Entry 8AGE (electron microscopy, 2.80 A resolution); this record covers chains C and E of the 9 polymer chains in the assembly.

== Chain C ==
Protein: Dolichyl-diphosphooligosaccharide--protein glycosyltransferase subunit OST5
From: Saccharomyces cerevisiae
Reference sequence: Q92316 (OST5_YEAST); numbering as in UniProt (aligned over 1-86)
Sequence (86 residues; each row starts with the number of its first residue):
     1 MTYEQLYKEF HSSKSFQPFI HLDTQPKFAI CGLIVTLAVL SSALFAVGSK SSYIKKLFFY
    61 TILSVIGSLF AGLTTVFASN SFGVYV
Not modelled in the structure: 1
Small-molecule neighbours:
  - palmitoyl-linoleoyl phosphatidylcholine (CPL; 1-palmitoyl-2-linoleoyl-sn-glycero-3-phosphocholine), molecule 1: Leu22, Pro26, Ala29, Ile30, Leu33, Thr36, Ala71, Thr74, Thr75, Ala78, Asn80, Ser81, Phe82, Gly83, Tyr85
  - palmitoyl-linoleoyl phosphatidylcholine (CPL), molecule 2: Thr75, Ala78, Ser79, Phe82, Val84

== Chain E ==
Protein: Dolichyl-diphosphooligosaccharide--protein glycosyltransferase subunit 1
From: Saccharomyces cerevisiae
Reference sequence: A0A6A5PXA1 (A0A6A5PXA1_YEASX); residues 1-476 here = UniProt positions 1-476
Sequence (476 residues; row label = number of the first residue in the row):
     1 MRQVWFSWIV GLFLCFFNVS SAAQYEPPAT WENVDYKRTI DVSNAYISET IEITIKNIAS
    61 EPATEYFTAF ESGIFSKVSF FSAYFTNEAT FLNSQLLANS TTAPGDDGES EIRYGIIQFP
   121 NAISPQEEVS LVIKSFYNTV GIPYPEHVGM SEEQHLLWET NRLPLSAYDT KKASFTLIGS
   181 SSFEEYHPPN DESLLGKANG NSFEFGPWED IPRFSSNETL AIVYSHNAPL NQVVNLRRDI
   241 WLSHWASTIQ FEEYYELTNK AAKLSKGFSR LELMKQIQTQ NMRQTHFVTV LDMLLPEGAT
   301 DHYFTDLVGL VSTSHAERDH FFIRPRFPIF GGWNYNFTVG WTNKLSDFLH VSSGSDEKFV
   361 ASIPILNGPP DTVYDNVELS VFLPEGAEIF DIDSPVPFTN VSIETQKSYF DLNKGHVKLT
   421 FSYRNLISQV ANGQVLIKYD YPKSSFFKKP LSIACYIFTA LMGVFVLKTL NMNVTN
Not modelled in the structure: 1-24, 99-110, 475-476
Covalent attachments: N-acetylglucosamine (NAG) linked to Asn336, Asn400
Small-molecule neighbours: palmitoyl-linoleoyl phosphatidylcholine (CPL; 1-palmitoyl-2-linoleoyl-sn-glycero-3-phosphocholine): Trp241, Gln250, Glu252, Tyr409, Phe410, Ile453, Tyr456

== How chain C and chain E interact ==
Contacting residue pairs (63; chain C residue first):
  Thr2(C) with Asp393(E)
  Tyr3(C) with Asp393(E); Pro395(E); Gln434(E); Leu436(E), hydrophobic
  Leu6(C) with Asp393(E); Leu436(E), hydrophobic
  Tyr7(C) with Leu436(E)
  Glu9(C) with Lys438(E), salt bridge
  Phe10(C) with Phe348(E); His350(E), hydrogen bond (backbone-side chain); Val360(E); Ser362(E)
  Ser13(C) with His350(E), hydrogen bond (backbone-side chain); Val351(E)
  Lys14(C) with His350(E); Val351(E), hydrogen bond (backbone-backbone)
  Ser15(C) with Ser346(E); His350(E); Val351(E)
  Phe16(C) with His244(E); Ser247(E); Leu345(E), hydrophobic; Ser346(E), hydrogen bond (backbone-side chain); Leu349(E), hydrogen bond (backbone-backbone)
  Pro18(C) with Ser247(E)
  Phe19(C) with Phe446(E), hydrophobic
  Gln25(C) with Trp245(E), hydrogen bond (side chain-backbone)
  Leu40(C) with Leu461(E), hydrophobic
  Val47(C) with Lys468(E)
  Tyr53(C) with Thr469(E)
  Leu57(C) with Phe465(E), hydrophobic
  Tyr60(C) with Leu461(E), hydrogen bond (side chain-backbone); Met462(E), hydrophobic; Phe465(E), hydrophobic
  Thr61(C) with Met462(E)
  Ser64(C) with Phe458(E); Leu461(E); Met462(E)
  Val65(C) with Phe458(E), hydrophobic
  Ser68(C) with Ala454(E), hydrogen bond (side chain-backbone); Ile457(E); Phe458(E), hydrogen bond (side chain-backbone); Leu461(E)
  Leu69(C) with Ala454(E)
  Ala71(C) with Ile457(E), hydrophobic
  Thr75(C) with Phe410(E)
  Val76(C) with Trp245(E), hydrophobic; Pro450(E), hydrophobic; Ile453(E), hydrophobic
  Ser79(C) with Phe410(E)
  Asn80(C) with Trp245(E); Ala246(E)
  Val84(C) with Tyr409(E), hydrophobic
  Tyr85(C) with Ser243(E); Ala246(E), hydrophobic; Thr248(E); Gln250(E)
  Val86(C) with Ser243(E); Trp245(E), hydrophobic; Phe410(E), hydrophobic; His416(E); Lys449(E)
Also at the interface, not in a pair above, chain C (38 interface residues in all): Ser12, Ile20, Leu22, Gly72, Leu73, Phe77, Gly83
Also at the interface, not in a pair above, chain E (45 interface residues in all): Asp301, Thr342, Ser352, Ser353, Phe359, Ala361, Asp391, Ser394, Phe447, Val464

== Overview ==
Chain C and chain E form an interface of 38 and 45 residues respectively; the contacts include 9 hydrogen
bonds and 1 salt bridge. Polar contacts include Glu9(C)-Lys438(E), Phe10(C)-His350(E) and Ser13(C)-His350(E).
One palmitoyl-linoleoyl phosphatidylcholine molecule is bound between chain C and chain E.
Chain C is Dolichyl-diphosphooligosaccharide--protein glycosyltransferase subunit OST5 and chain E is
Dolichyl-diphosphooligosaccharide--protein glycosyltransferase subunit 1, both from Saccharomyces cerevisiae;
the structure, Structure of yeast oligosaccharylransferase complex with acceptor peptide bound, was determined
by electron microscopy, deposited together with 8AGB and 8AGC.
